7Y41 - chains A and M of the 33 polymer chains in the assembly; structure by electron microscopy, 4.10 A resolution (low resolution: residue-level contacts below are approximate; hydrogen-bond / salt-bridge calls are withheld).

# Chain A
Molecule: 23S ribosomal RNA
From: Mycolicibacterium smegmatis MC2 155
Sequence (3120 nucleotides; numbered 1 to 3120; the number before each row is that of its first residue):
     1 UAAGUGUUUA AGGGCGCAUG GUGGAUGCCU UGGCACUGGG AGCCGAUGAA GGACGUAGGA
    61 GGCUGCGAUA AGCCUCGGGG AGCUGUCAAC CGAGCGUUGA UCCGAGGAUG UCCGAAUGGG
   121 GAAACCCGGC ACGAGUGAUG UCGUGUCACC AGGCGCUGAA UAUAUAGGCG UCUGGGGGGA
   181 ACGCGGGGAA GUGAAACAUC UCAGUACCCG UAGGAAGAGA AAACAAAAUG UGAUUCCGUG
   241 AGUAGUGGCG AGCGAAAGCG GAGGAUGGCU AAACCGUAUG CAUGUGAUAC CGGGUAGGGG
   301 UUGUGUGUGC GGGGUUGUGG GACCUAUCUU UCCGGCUCUA CCUGGCUGGA GGGCAGUGAG
   361 AAAAUGUUGU GGUUAGCGGA AAUGGCUUGG GAUGGCCUGC CGUAGACGGU GAGAGCCCGG
   421 UACGUGAAAA CCCGACGUCU GUCUUGAUGG UGUUCCCGAG UAGCAGCGGG CCCGUGGAAU
   481 CUGCUGUGAA UCUGCCGGGA CCACCCGGUA AGCCUGAAUA CUUCCCAGUG ACCGAUAGCG
   541 GAUUAGUACC GUGAGGGAAU GGUGAAAAGU ACCCCGGGAG GGGAGUGAAA GAGUACCUGA
   601 AACCGUGCGC UUACAAUCCG UCAGAGCCCU CGACGUGUCG UGGGGUGAUG GCGUGCCUUU
   661 UGAAGAAUGA GCCUGCGAGU CAGGGACAUG UCGCGAGGUU AACCCGGGUG GGGUAGCCGC
   721 AGCGAAAGCG AGUCUGAAUA GGGCGUAUCC ACACAAGAGU GUGUGGUGUA GUGGUGUGUU
   781 CUGGACCCGA AGCGGAGUGA UCUACCCAUG GCCAGGGUGA AGCGCGGGUA AGACCGCGUG
   841 GAGGCCCGAA CCCACUUAGG UUGAAGACUG AGGGGAUGAG CUGUGGGUAG GGGUGAAAGG
   901 CCAAUCAAAC UCCGUGAUAG CUGGUUCUCC CCGAAAUGCA UUUAGGUGCA GCGUCGCAUG
   961 UUUCUUGCCG GAGGUAGAGC UACUGGAUGG CCGAUGGGCC CCACAGGGUU ACUGACGUCA
  1021 GCCAAACUCC GAAUGCCGGU AAGUCCAAGA GUGCGGCAGU GAGACGGCGG GGGAUAAGCU
  1081 CCGUGCGUCG AGAGGGAAAC AGCCCAGAUC GCCGGCUAAG GCCCCUAAGC GUGUGCUAAG
  1141 UGGAAAAGGA UGUGCAGUCG CGAAGACAAC CAGGAGGUUG GCUUAGAAGC AGCCACCCUU
  1201 GAAAGAGUGC GUAAUAGCUC ACUGGUCAAG UGAUUGUGCG CCGAUAAUGU AGCGGGGCUC
  1261 AAGCACACCG CCGAAGCCGC GGCAGCCAAC GUGUUGGCUG GGUAGGGGAG CGUCCUGCAU
  1321 CCGGUGAAGC CGCCGAGUGA UCGAGUGGUG GAGGGUGUGG GAGUGAGAAU GCAGGCAUGA
  1381 GUAGCGAUUA GGCAAGUGAG AACCUUGCCC GCCGAAAGAC CAAGGGUUCC UGGGCCAGGC
  1441 CAGUCCGCCC AGGGUGAGUC GGGACCUAAG GCGAGGCCGA CAGGCGUAGU CGAUGGACAA
  1501 CGGGUUGAUA UUCCCGUACC CGUGUAUGUG CGUCCAUGAU GAAUCAGCGG UACUAACCAU
  1561 CCAAAACCAC CGUGACCGCA CCUUUCGGGG UGUGGCGUUG GUGGGGCUGC AUGGGACCUU
  1621 CGUUGGUAGU AGUCAAGCGA UGGGGUGACG CAGGAAGGUA GCCGUACCGG UCAGUGGUAA
  1681 UACCGGGGUA AGCCUGUAGG GAGUCAGAUA GGUAAAUCCG UCUGGCAUAU AUCCUGAGAG
  1741 GUGAUGCAUA GCCGAGUGAG GCGAAUUCGG UGAUCCUAUG CUGCCGAGAA AAGCCUCUAG
  1801 CGAGGACAUA CACGGCCCGU ACCCCAAACC AACACAGGUG GUCAGGUAGA GAAUACUAAG
  1861 GCGUACGAGU GAACUAUGGU UAAGGAACUC GGCAAAAUGC CCCCGUAACU UCGGGAGAAG
  1921 GGGGACCCAC AUGGCGUGUA AGCCUUUACG GCCCAAGCGU GAGUGGGUGG CACAAACCAG
  1981 UGAGAAGCGA CUGUUUACUA AAAACACAGG UCCGUGCGAA GUCGCAAGAC GAUGUAUACG
  2041 GACUGACGCC UGCCCGGUGC UGGAAGGUUA AGAGGACCCG UUAACUCCCU UUGGGGGUGA
  2101 AGCGGAGAAU UUAAGCCCCA GUAAACGGCG GUGGUAACUA UAACCAUCCU AAGGUAGCGA
  2161 AAUUCCUUGU CGGGUAAGUU CCGACCUGCA CGAAUGGCGU AACGACUUCU CAACUGUCUC
  2221 AACCAUAGAC UCGGCGAAAU UGCACUACGA GUAAAGAUGC UCGUUACGCG CGGCAGGACG
  2281 AAAAGACCCC GGGACCUUCA CUACAACUUG GUAUUGGUGC UCGAUACGGU UUGUGUAGGA
  2341 UAGGUGGGAG ACUGUGAAGC UCACACGCCA GUGUGGGUGG AGUCGUUGUU GAAAUACCAC
  2401 UCUGAUCGUA UUGGGCCUCU AACCUCGGAC CGUAUAUCCG GUUCAGGGAC AGUGCCUGGU
  2461 GGGUAGUUUA ACUGGGGCGG UUGCCUCCUA AAAUGUAACG GAGGCGCCCA AAGGUUCCCU
  2521 CAACCUGGAC GGCAAUCAGG UGUUGAGUGU AAGUGCACAA GGGAGCUUGA CUGCGAGACG
  2581 GACAUGUCGA GCAGGGACGA AAGUCGGGAC UAGUGAUCCG GCACCUCUGA GUGGAAGGGG
  2641 UGUCGCUCAA CGGAUAAAAG GUACCCCGGG GAUAACAGGC UGAUCUUCCC CAAGAGUCCA
  2701 UAUCGACGGG AUGGUUUGGC ACCUCGAUGU CGGCUCGUCG CAUCCUGGGG CUGGAGCAGG
  2761 UCCCAAGGGU UGGGCUGUUC GCCCAUUAAA GCGGCACGCG AGCUGGGUUU AGAACGUCGU
  2821 GAGACAGUUC GGUCUCUAUC CGCCGCGCGC GUCAGAAGCU UGAGGAAACC UGUCCCUAGU
  2881 ACGAGAGGAC CGGGACGGAC GAACCUCUGG UAUACCAGUU GUCCCACCAG GGGCACGGCU
  2941 GGAUAGCCAC GUUCGGACAG GAUAACCGCU GAAAGCAUCU AAGCGGGAAA CCUCUUCCAA
  3001 GACCAGGCUU CUCACCCUCU AGGAGGGAUA AGGCCCCCCG CAGACCACGG GAUUGAUAGA
  3061 CCAGACCUGG AAGCCUAGUA AUAGGUGCAG GGAACUGGCA CUAACCGGCC GAAAACUUAC
Unresolved in the structure: 1
Metal / ion sites: Mg2+ site 1: G12, G13; Mg2+ site 2: C28, G1354; Mg2+ site 3: C43, G214; Mg2+ site 4 near G55 (its only coordinating residue here); Mg2+ site 5 near U69 (its only coordinating residue here); Mg2+ site 6 near U117 (its only coordinating residue here); Mg2+ site 7 near G152 (its only coordinating residue here); Mg2+ site 8: A159, U163; Mg2+ site 9: G191, U2467; Mg2+ site 10: G191, U192; Mg2+ site 11: A196, C197; Mg2+ site 12 near C202 (its only coordinating residue here); 278 more Mg2+ sites not listed
What the authors report for this chain:
  - contacts within the chain: A2003/A2162 (pi stacking)

# Chain M
Name: 50S ribosomal protein L15
From: Mycolicibacterium smegmatis MC2 155
UniProtKB: A0QSG8 (A0QSG8_MYCS2); numbering as in UniProt (aligned over 1-147)
Sequence (147 residues; each row starts with the number of its first residue):
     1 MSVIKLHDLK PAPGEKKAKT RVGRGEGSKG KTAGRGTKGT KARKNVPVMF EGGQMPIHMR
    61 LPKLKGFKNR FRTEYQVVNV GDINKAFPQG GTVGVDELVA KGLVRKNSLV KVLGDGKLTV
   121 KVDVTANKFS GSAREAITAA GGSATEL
Unresolved in the structure: 1-2
Metal / ion sites: Mg2+ site 1: Glu-26 (shared with A1304(A) of chain A); Mg2+ site 2: Gly-34 (shared with A1058(A) of chain A)

# Chain A / chain M interface
Residue-residue contacts - 163 pairs, chain A then chain M:
  A195(A) / Phe-50(M)
  A244(A) / Arg-70(M)
  G245(A) / Lys-68(M)
  C249(A) / Lys-63(M)
  G250(A) / Met-59(M)
  A251(A) / His-58(M)
  U658(A) / Lys-31(M)
  U659(A) / Lys-31(M)
  U659(A) / Lys-38(M)
  U660(A) / Lys-38(M)
  G679(A) / Val-22(M)
  G679(A) / Arg-24(M)
  G679(A) / Thr-32(M)
  G679(A) / Ala-33(M)
  G679(A) / Arg-35(M)
  G690(A) / Gly-14(M)
  G690(A) / Glu-15(M)
  U691(A) / Pro-13(M)
  U691(A) / Gly-14(M)
  U691(A) / Glu-15(M)
  U714(A) / Lys-106(M)
  C718(A) / Arg-105(M)
  G719(A) / Arg-105(M)
  C720(A) / Gln-76(M)
  C720(A) / Leu-103(M)
  C720(A) / Arg-105(M)
  A721(A) / Val-77(M)
  A721(A) / Leu-113(M)
  A721(A) / Asp-115(M)
  C723(A) / Arg-72(M)
  G724(A) / Arg-72(M)
  A725(A) / Lys-65(M)
  A725(A) / Gly-66(M)
  A725(A) / Phe-67(M)
  A726(A) / Phe-67(M)
  A726(A) / Lys-68(M)
  A726(A) / Asn-69(M)
  A726(A) / Arg-72(M)
  A727(A) / Asn-69(M)
  A727(A) / Arg-72(M)
  G728(A) / Arg-72(M)
  G730(A) / Val-77(M)
  G730(A) / Lys-111(M)
  G730(A) / Leu-113(M)
  G730(A) / Ser-130(M)
  G730(A) / Gly-131(M)
  A731(A) / Leu-113(M)
  A731(A) / Gly-114(M)
  A731(A) / Asp-115(M)
  A731(A) / Ser-130(M)
  A731(A) / Ser-132(M)
  G774(A) / Glu-15(M)
  U775(A) / Lys-16(M)
  G776(A) / Glu-15(M)
  G776(A) / Lys-16(M)
  G776(A) / Lys-17(M)
  U777(A) / Lys-17(M)
  U777(A) / Ala-18(M)
  U777(A) / Lys-19(M)
  G778(A) / Lys-19(M)
  G778(A) / Thr-20(M)
  C781(A) / Asn-45(M)
  C786(A) / Arg-35(M)
  C786(A) / Ala-42(M)
  A919(A) / Lys-44(M)
  G920(A) / Thr-40(M)
  G920(A) / Lys-44(M)
  C921(A) / Gly-39(M)
  C921(A) / Arg-43(M)
  U922(A) / Lys-38(M)
  U922(A) / Arg-43(M)
  G923(A) / Lys-38(M)
  G923(A) / Arg-43(M)
  U925(A) / Gly-23(M)
  U925(A) / Lys-31(M)
  U926(A) / Gly-23(M)
  U926(A) / Arg-24(M)
  U926(A) / Gly-25(M)
  U926(A) / Gly-30(M)
  U926(A) / Lys-31(M)
  C927(A) / Arg-24(M)
  C927(A) / Gly-25(M)
  U928(A) / Gly-25(M)
  U928(A) / Glu-26(M)
  U928(A) / Gly-27(M)
  U928(A) / Ser-28(M)
  C929(A) / Gly-27(M)
  A940(A) / Gln-54(M)
  U941(A) / Gly-52(M)
  U941(A) / Gly-53(M)
  U941(A) / Gln-54(M)
  G946(A) / Thr-40(M)
  G946(A) / Gly-52(M)
  U947(A) / Thr-40(M)
  U947(A) / Lys-41(M)
  U947(A) / Val-46(M)
  U947(A) / Phe-50(M)
  U947(A) / Gly-52(M)
  G948(A) / Lys-41(M)
  G948(A) / Phe-50(M)
  G948(A) / Glu-51(M)
  G948(A) / Gly-52(M)
  A1058(A) / Gly-34(M)
  G1059(A) / Gly-34(M)
  G1059(A) / Arg-35(M)
  G1059(A) / Gly-36(M)
  U1060(A) / Thr-37(M)
  A1304(A) / Glu-26(M)
  A1304(A) / Gly-36(M)
  G1305(A) / Thr-32(M)
  G1305(A) / Gly-34(M)
  G1305(A) / Arg-35(M)
  G1305(A) / Gly-36(M)
  G1306(A) / Lys-29(M)
  G1307(A) / Lys-29(M)
  G1308(A) / Lys-17(M)
  G1317(A) / Leu-6(M)
  G1317(A) / His-7(M)
  C1318(A) / Leu-6(M)
  C1318(A) / His-7(M)
  A1319(A) / His-7(M)
  G1357(A) / His-7(M)
  U1358(A) / His-7(M)
  U1358(A) / Lys-10(M)
  G1359(A) / Leu-9(M)
  G1359(A) / Lys-10(M)
  G1359(A) / Pro-11(M)
  G1360(A) / Pro-11(M)
  G1360(A) / Lys-16(M)
  A1362(A) / Lys-19(M)
  U1364(A) / Arg-21(M)
  G1365(A) / Arg-21(M)
  G1365(A) / Arg-24(M)
  A2582(A) / Gln-54(M)
  C2583(A) / Gln-54(M)
  C2583(A) / Ile-57(M)
  C2583(A) / Arg-60(M)
  A2584(A) / Arg-60(M)
  A2616(A) / Met-55(M)
  A2616(A) / Arg-60(M)
  U2617(A) / Met-59(M)
  U2617(A) / Arg-60(M)
  U2617(A) / Leu-61(M)
  U2617(A) / Pro-62(M)
  C2618(A) / Pro-62(M)
  C2618(A) / Lys-63(M)
  C2619(A) / Lys-63(M)
  C2627(A) / Phe-67(M)
  U2628(A) / Phe-67(M)
  U2628(A) / Asn-69(M)
  G2629(A) / Phe-71(M)
  A2630(A) / Arg-70(M)
  A2630(A) / Phe-71(M)
  G2638(A) / Phe-67(M)
  G2639(A) / Gly-66(M)
  G2639(A) / Phe-67(M)
  G2640(A) / Lys-65(M)
  G2640(A) / Gly-66(M)
  U2641(A) / Lys-65(M)
  G2652(A) / Gln-54(M)
  G2652(A) / Met-55(M)
  G2652(A) / Arg-60(M)
  G2653(A) / Met-55(M)
Other interface residues (no listed pair), chain A (92 interface residues in all): G252, A678, C681, C692, G697, A715, G716, C729, C787, C788
Other interface residues (no listed pair), chain M (79 interface residues in all): Ala-12, Met-49, Thr-73, Glu-74, Lys-101, Gly-102, Lys-128

# In short
The interface between chain A and chain M involves 92 residues on one side and 79 on the other. The Mg2+ site
1 is built by G12(A) and G13(A). C28(A) and G1354(A) coordinate Mg2+ site 2. From the paper: contacts within
the chain involving A2162(A) and A2003(A).
Here chain A is 23S ribosomal RNA and chain M is 50S ribosomal protein L15, both from Mycolicibacterium
smegmatis MC2 155. Entry 7Y41 (Mycobacterium smegmatis 50S ribosomal subunit from Log Phase of growth) was
determined by electron microscopy together with 7XAM from the same study.
